7MQR - chains B and E of the 10 polymer chains in the assembly; structure by electron microscopy, 4.10 A resolution (low resolution: residue-level contacts below are approximate; hydrogen-bond / salt-bridge calls are withheld).

Chain B:
Name: Insulin B chain
Reference sequence: P01308 (INS_HUMAN); residues 1-22 here correspond to UniProt positions 25-46 (UniProt number = residue number + 24)
Amino-acid sequence (22 residues; row label = number of the first residue in the row):
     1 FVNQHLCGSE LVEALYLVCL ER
Disordered / not traced: 1-2, 21-22
Construct notes: engineered mutation Glu-10 (His34 in P01308), Leu-20 (Gly44 in P01308)

Chain E:
Name: Isoform Short of Insulin receptor
Source organism: Homo sapiens
Notes: EC 2.7.10.1; fragment: Ectodomain
Reference sequence: P06213 (INSR_HUMAN), isoform P06213-2; residues 1-916 here correspond to UniProt positions 28-943 (UniProt number = residue number + 27)
Amino-acid sequence (916 residues; row label = number of the first residue in the row):
     1 HLYPGEVCPG MDIRNNLTRL HELENCSVIE GHLQILLMFK TRPEDFRDLS FPKLIMITDY
    61 LLLFRVYGLE SLKDLFPNLT VIRGSRLFFN YALVIFEMVH LKELGLYNLM NITRGSVRIE
   121 KNNELCYLAT IDWSRILDSV EDNYIVLNKD DNEECGDICP GTAKGKTNCP ATVINGQFVE
   181 RCWTHSHCQK VCPTICKSHG CTAEGLCCHS ECLGNCSQPD DPTKCVACRN FYLDGRCVET
   241 CPPPYYHFQD WRCVNFSFCQ DLHHKCKNSR RQGCHQYVIH NNKCIPECPS GYTMNSSNLL
   301 CTPCLGPCPK VCHLLEGEKT IDSVTSAQEL RGCTVINGSL IINIRGGNNL AAELEANLGL
   361 IEEISGYLKI RRSYALVSLS FFRKLRLIRG ETLEIGNYSF YALDNQNLRQ LWDWSKHNLT
   421 ITQGKLFFHY NPKLCLSEIH KMEEVSGTKG RQERNDIALK TNGDQASCEN ELLKFSYIRT
   481 SFDKILLRWE PYWPPDFRDL LGFMLFYKEA PYQNVTEFDG QDACGSNSWT VVDIDPPLRS
   541 NDPKSQNHPG WLMRGLKPWT QYAIFVKTLV TFSDERRTYG AKSDIIYVQT DATNPSVPLD
   601 PISVSNSSSQ IILKWKPPSD PNGNITHYLV FWERQAEDSE LFELDYCLKG LKLPSRTWSP
   661 PFESEDSQKH NQSEYEDSAG ECCSCPKTDS QILKELEESS FRKTFEDYLH NVVFVPRPSR
   721 KRRSLGDVGN VTVAVPTVAA FPNTSSTSVP TSPEEHRPFE KVVNKESLVI SGLRHFTGYR
   781 IELQACNQDT PEERCSVAAY VSARTMPEAK ADDIVGPVTH EIFENNVVHL MWQEPKEPNG
   841 LIVLYEVSYR RYGDEELHLC VSRKHFALER GCRLRGLSPG NYSVRIRATS LAGNGSWTEP
   901 TYFYVTDYLD VPSNIA
Disordered / not traced: 163-167, 271-273, 519-527, 657-690, 718-753, 911-916
Cystine bridges: Cys-8/Cys-26, Cys-126/Cys-155, Cys-159/Cys-182, Cys-169/Cys-188, Cys-192/Cys-201, Cys-196/Cys-207, Cys-208/Cys-216, Cys-212/Cys-225, Cys-228/Cys-237, Cys-241/Cys-253, Cys-259/Cys-284, Cys-266/Cys-274, Cys-288/Cys-301, Cys-304/Cys-308, Cys-312/Cys-333, Cys-435/Cys-468, Cys-647/Cys-860, Cys-786/Cys-795
Glycans and other covalent adducts: N-acetylglucosamine (NAG) linked to Asn-16, Asn-25, Asn-111, Asn-215, Asn-255, Asn-337, Asn-397, Asn-418, Asn-606, Asn-624
Swiss-Prot annotation at these positions:
  - region: Glu-706 to Phe-714 (Insulin-binding)
  - site: Phe-39 (Insulin-binding)
  - modified residue: Ser-373 (Phosphoserine), Tyr-374 (Phosphotyrosine), Ser-380 (Phosphoserine)
  - glycosylation (N-linked (GlcNAc...) asparagine): Asn-16, Asn-25, Asn-78, Asn-111, Asn-215, Asn-255, Asn-295, Asn-337, Asn-397, Asn-418, Asn-514, Asn-606, Asn-624, Asn-671

How chain B and chain E interact:
Residue-residue contacts (7; chain B residue first):
  Ser-9(B) / Arg-65(E)
  Ser-9(B) / Glu-97(E)
  Val-12(B) / Arg-65(E)
  Glu-13(B) / Arg-65(E)
  Glu-13(B) / Tyr-67(E)
  Tyr-16(B) / Phe-39(E)
  Tyr-16(B) / Lys-40(E)
Also at the interface, not in a pair above, chain E (7 interface residues in all): Leu-37, Lys-121

Summary:
4 residues of chain B and 7 residues of chain E are in contact. Covalently linked N-acetylglucosamine: at
Asn-16(E), Asn-25(E), Asn-111(E), Asn-215(E), Asn-255(E) and Asn-337(E) and 4 more.
Chain B is Insulin B chain and chain E is Isoform Short of Insulin receptor (Homo sapiens); the structure, The
insulin receptor ectodomain in complex with four venom hybrid insulins - symmetric conformation, was
determined by electron microscopy together with 7MQO and 7MQS from the same study.
